Entry 9EYL (X-ray diffraction, 1.50 A resolution); this record covers chain A.

[Chain A]
Name: dN53_Fav
Organism: Orbicella faveolata
Notes: engineered mutation(s): dN53
Sequence (209 residues; numbered 51 to 259; the number before each row is that of its first residue):
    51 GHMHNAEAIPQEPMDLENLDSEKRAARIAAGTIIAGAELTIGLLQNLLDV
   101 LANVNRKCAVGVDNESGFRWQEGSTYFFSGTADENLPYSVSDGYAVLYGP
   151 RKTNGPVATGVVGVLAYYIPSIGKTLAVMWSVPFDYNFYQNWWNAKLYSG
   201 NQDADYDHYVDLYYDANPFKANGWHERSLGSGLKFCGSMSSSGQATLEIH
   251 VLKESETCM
Unresolved in the structure: 51-75
Cystine bridges: Cys236-Cys258
Ligand contacts: tris-hydroxymethyl-methyl-ammonium (144): Glu115, Trp224, Cys236, His250, Leu252, Thr257, Cys258

[Summary]
Chain A binds tris-hydroxymethyl-methyl-ammonium.
Chain A is dN53_Fav (Orbicella faveolata); the structure, dN53 deletion variant of monomeric Fav - actinoporin
from Orbicella faveolata, was determined by X-ray diffraction together with 9EYN and 9EYO from the same study.
